1OUQ - chains A and F of the 10 polymer chains in the assembly; structure by X-ray diffraction, 3.20 A resolution.

Chain A (and F):
Molecule: Cre recombinase
Source organism: Enterobacteria phage P1
Notes: chain F of this document is another copy of the same molecule, construct and numbering; everything in this record applies to it too
UniProtKB: P06956 (RECR_BPP1); numbering as in UniProt (aligned over 1-343)
Amino-acid sequence (343 residues; numbered 1 to 343; the number before each row is that of its first residue):
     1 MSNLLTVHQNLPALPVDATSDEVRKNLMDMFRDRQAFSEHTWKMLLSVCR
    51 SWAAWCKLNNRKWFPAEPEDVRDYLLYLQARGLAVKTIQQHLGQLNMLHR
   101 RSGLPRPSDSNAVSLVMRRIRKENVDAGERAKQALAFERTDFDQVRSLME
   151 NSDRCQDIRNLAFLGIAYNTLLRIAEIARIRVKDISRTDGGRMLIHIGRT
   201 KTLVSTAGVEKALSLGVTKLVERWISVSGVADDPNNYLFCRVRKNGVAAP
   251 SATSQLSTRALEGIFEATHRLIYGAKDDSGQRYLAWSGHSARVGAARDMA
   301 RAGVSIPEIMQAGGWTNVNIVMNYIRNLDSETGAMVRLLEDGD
Unresolved in the structure: 1-9, 342-343 (chain F: 1-19, 342-343)
UniProt features mapped onto this chain:
  - active site: Arg173, His289, Arg292, Trp315, Tyr324 (O-(3'-phospho-DNA)-tyrosine intermediate)
From the paper describing this entry:
  - binding site for loxP DNA: His289, Tyr324
  - binding site for loxP DNA: Trp315
  - conformationally variable residues (helix shift): Tyr324
  - catalytic residues: His289 (proposed by the authors, not directly observed)
  - catalytic residues: Lys201 (citing earlier work)

Chain A / chain F interface:
Pairs across the interface (58):
  Glu69(A) - Arg32(F)  salt bridge
  Arg72(A) - Arg32(F)
  Arg72(A) - Asp33(F)  salt bridge
  Asn111(A) - Asn26(F)  hydrogen bond
  Asn111(A) - Asp29(F)
  Ala112(A) - Asp29(F)  hydrogen bond (backbone-side chain)
  Ala112(A) - Arg32(F)
  Leu115(A) - Asp29(F)
  Leu115(A) - Met30(F)  hydrophobic
  Leu115(A) - Asp33(F)
  Leu115(A) - Ala36(F)
  Val116(A) - Asp33(F)
  Arg118(A) - Ala36(F)  hydrogen bond (side chain-backbone)
  Arg118(A) - Phe37(F)
  Arg118(A) - Arg101(F)
  Arg119(A) - Arg32(F)
  Arg119(A) - Asp33(F)  salt bridge
  Arg119(A) - Gln35(F)
  Arg121(A) - Val204(F)  hydrogen bond (side chain-backbone)
  Lys122(A) - Gln35(F)
  Lys122(A) - Phe37(F)
  Val125(A) - Val204(F)  hydrophobic
  Val125(A) - Ser205(F)
  Asp126(A) - Arg199(F)  salt bridge
  Gly128(A) - Lys183(F)
  Glu129(A) - Thr206(F)
  Arg130(A) - His196(F)  hydrogen bond
  Arg130(A) - Thr206(F)
  Arg130(A) - Glu210(F)  salt bridge
  Ala131(A) - Thr206(F)  hydrogen bond (backbone-backbone)
  Arg326(A) - Ala207(F)  hydrogen bond (side chain-backbone)
  Arg326(A) - Gly208(F)
  Arg326(A) - Val209(F)
  Arg326(A) - Glu210(F)
  Asn327(A) - Leu194(F)
  Asp329(A) - Thr188(F)  hydrogen bond
  Asp329(A) - Asp189(F)
  Asp329(A) - Gly190(F)  hydrogen bond (side chain-backbone)
  Asp329(A) - Arg192(F)  salt bridge
  Thr332(A) - Arg192(F)
  Thr332(A) - Ala212(F)
  Met335(A) - Tyr168(F)
  Met335(A) - Asn169(F)
  Met335(A) - Leu171(F)  hydrophobic
  Met335(A) - Ala295(F)  hydrophobic
  Met335(A) - Met299(F)  hydrophobic
  Val336(A) - Leu213(F)
  Val336(A) - Ser214(F)
  Arg337(A) - Val304(F)
  Arg337(A) - Glu308(F)  salt bridge
  Leu338(A) - Arg139(F)  hydrogen bond (backbone-side chain)
  Leu339(A) - Arg139(F)
  Leu339(A) - Tyr168(F)  hydrophobic
  Leu339(A) - Asn169(F)
  Leu339(A) - Ser214(F)
  Glu340(A) - Arg192(F)  salt bridge
  Glu340(A) - Ser214(F)
  Glu340(A) - Leu215(F)  hydrogen bond (side chain-backbone)
Also at the interface, not in a pair above, chain A (30 interface residues in all): Arg301, Asn323, Ala334, Asp341
Also at the interface, not in a pair above, chain F (44 interface residues in all): Lys25, Phe142, Arg181, Gly198, Val217, Asp298, Ala302, Ala312

Summary:
The interface between chain A and chain F involves 30 residues on one side and 44 on the other, with 11
hydrogen bonds and 8 salt bridges. Polar pairs include Glu69(A)-Arg32(F), Arg72(A)-Asp33(F) and
Arg119(A)-Asp33(F). From the paper: catalytic residues His289(A) and Lys201(A); a binding site for loxP DNA at
His289(A), Tyr324(A) and Trp315(A).
Both chains are Cre recombinase (Enterobacteria phage P1). Entry 1OUQ (Crystal structure of wild-type Cre
recombinase-loxP synapse) was determined by X-ray diffraction (same publication as 1NZB, 1Q3U and 1Q3V).
